PDB entry 6ROW | electron microscopy, 4.50 A resolution (low resolution: residue-level contacts below are approximate; hydrogen-bond / salt-bridge calls are withheld) | chains A and B of the 7 polymer chains in the assembly

[Chain A (and B)]
Molecule: Putative zinc metallopeptidase
From: Haemonchus contortus
Notes: chain B of this document is another copy of the same molecule, construct and numbering; everything in this record applies to it too
UniProt: O76751 (O76751_HAECO); residues 81-835 here = UniProt positions 81-835
Chain sequence (755 residues; numbered 81 to 835; the number before each row is that of its first residue):
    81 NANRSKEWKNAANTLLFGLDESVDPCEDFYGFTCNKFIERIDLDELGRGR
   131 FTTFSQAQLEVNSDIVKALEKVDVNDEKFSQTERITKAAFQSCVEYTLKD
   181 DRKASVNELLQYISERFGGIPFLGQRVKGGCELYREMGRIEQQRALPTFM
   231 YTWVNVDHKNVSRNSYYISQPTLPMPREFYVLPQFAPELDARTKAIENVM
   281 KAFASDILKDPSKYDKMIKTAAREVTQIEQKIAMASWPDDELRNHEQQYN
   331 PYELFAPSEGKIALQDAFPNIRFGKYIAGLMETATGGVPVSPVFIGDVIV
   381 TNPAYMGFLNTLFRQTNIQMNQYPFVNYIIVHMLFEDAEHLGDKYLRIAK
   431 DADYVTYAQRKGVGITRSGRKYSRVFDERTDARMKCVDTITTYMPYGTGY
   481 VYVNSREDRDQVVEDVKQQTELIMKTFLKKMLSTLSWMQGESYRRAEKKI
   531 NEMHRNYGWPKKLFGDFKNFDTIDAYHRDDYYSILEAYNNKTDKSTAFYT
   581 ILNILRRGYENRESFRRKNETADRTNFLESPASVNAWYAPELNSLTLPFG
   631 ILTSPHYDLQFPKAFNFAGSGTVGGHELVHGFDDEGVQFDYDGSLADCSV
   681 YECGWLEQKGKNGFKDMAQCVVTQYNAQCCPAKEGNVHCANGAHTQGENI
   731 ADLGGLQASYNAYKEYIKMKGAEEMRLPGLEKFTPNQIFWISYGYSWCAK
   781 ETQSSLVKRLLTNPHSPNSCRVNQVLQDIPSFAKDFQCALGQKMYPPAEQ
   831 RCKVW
Not modelled in the structure: 126-128, 152-158, 176-183, 198-211, 258-263, 289-293, 335-349, 362-373, 394-398, 421-460, 511-519, 544-558, 574-579, 680-688, 713-717 (chain B: 123-131, 152-160, 177-185, 203-207, 286-293, 343-351, 361-369, 389-397, 430-460, 545-558, 576-578, 680-688, 713-718, 789-794)
Cystine bridges: C106-C818, C114-C778, C173-C466, C700-C832, C709-C719

[Chain A / chain B interface]
Pairs across the interface (12):
  F265(A) - K695(B)
  Q310(A) - Q327(B)
  M314(A) - W317(B)
  W317(A) - M314(B)
  D320(A) - L262(B)
  E321(A) - V261(B)
  N324(A) - Q310(B)
  Q327(A) - Q310(B)
  Q327(A) - K311(B)
  T391(A) - Y385(B)
  K695(A) - P263(B)
  K695(A) - Q264(B)
Also at the interface, not in a pair above, chain A (21 interface residues in all): Q264, P267, E326, N330, A384, F388, K691, N706, H718, C719, A723
Also at the interface, not in a pair above, chain B (19 interface residues in all): Q307, E321, G340, P383, M386, N692, T703, N706

[In short]
The interface between chain A and chain B involves 21 residues on one side and 19 on the other.
Both chains are Putative zinc metallopeptidase (Haemonchus contortus). Entry 6ROW (Haemonchus galactose
containing glycoprotein complex) was determined by electron microscopy.
